3AX9 - chains A and B; structure by X-ray diffraction, 2.30 A resolution.

[Chain A (and B)]
Molecule: Xanthine dehydrogenase/oxidase
From: Bos taurus
Notes: EC 1.17.1.4, 1.17.3.2; chain B of this document is another copy of the same molecule, construct and numbering; everything in this record applies to it too
UniProtKB: P80457 (XDH_BOVIN); residues 1-1332 here = UniProt positions 1-1332
Chain sequence (1332 residues; row label = number of the first residue in the row):
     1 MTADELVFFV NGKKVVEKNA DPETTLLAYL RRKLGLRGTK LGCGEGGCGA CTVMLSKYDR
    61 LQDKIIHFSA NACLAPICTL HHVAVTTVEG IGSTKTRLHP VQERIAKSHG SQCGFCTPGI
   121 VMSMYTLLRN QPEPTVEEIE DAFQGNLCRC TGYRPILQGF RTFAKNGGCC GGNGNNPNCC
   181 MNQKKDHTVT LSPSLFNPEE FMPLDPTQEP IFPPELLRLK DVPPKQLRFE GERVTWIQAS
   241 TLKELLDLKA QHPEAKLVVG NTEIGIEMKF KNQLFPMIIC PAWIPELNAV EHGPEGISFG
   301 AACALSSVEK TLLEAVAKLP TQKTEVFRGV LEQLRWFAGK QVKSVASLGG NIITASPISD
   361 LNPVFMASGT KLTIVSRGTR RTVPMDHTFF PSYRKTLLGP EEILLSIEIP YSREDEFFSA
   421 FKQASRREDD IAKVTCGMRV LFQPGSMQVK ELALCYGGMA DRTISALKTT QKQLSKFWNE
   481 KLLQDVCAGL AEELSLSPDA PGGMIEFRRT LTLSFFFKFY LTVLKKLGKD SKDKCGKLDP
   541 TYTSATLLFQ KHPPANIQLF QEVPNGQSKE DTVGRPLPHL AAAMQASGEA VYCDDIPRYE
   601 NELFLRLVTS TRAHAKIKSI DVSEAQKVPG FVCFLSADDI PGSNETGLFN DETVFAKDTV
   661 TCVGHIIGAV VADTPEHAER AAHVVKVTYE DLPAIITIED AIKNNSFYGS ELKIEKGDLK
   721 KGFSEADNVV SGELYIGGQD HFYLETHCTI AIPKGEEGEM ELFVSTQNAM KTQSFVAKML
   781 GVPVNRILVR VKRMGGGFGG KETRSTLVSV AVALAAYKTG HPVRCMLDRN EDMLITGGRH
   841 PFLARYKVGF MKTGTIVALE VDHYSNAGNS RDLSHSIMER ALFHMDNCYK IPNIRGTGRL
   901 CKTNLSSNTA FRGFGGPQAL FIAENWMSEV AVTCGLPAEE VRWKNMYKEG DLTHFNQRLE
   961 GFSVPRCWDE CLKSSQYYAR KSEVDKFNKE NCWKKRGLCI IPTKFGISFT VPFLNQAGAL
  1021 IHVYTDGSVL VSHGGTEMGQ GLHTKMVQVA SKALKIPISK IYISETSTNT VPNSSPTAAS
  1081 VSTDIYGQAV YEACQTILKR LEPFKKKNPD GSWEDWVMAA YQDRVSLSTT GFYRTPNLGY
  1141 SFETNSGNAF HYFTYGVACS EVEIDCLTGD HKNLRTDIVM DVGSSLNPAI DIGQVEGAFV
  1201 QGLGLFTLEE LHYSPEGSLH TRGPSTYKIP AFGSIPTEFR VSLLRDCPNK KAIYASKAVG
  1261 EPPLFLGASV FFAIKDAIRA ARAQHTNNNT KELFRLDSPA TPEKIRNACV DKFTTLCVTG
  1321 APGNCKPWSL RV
Not modelled in the structure: 1, 166-223, 529-570, 1327-1332 (chain B: 1, 166-223, 529-570, 1320-1332)
Construct notes: conflict H552 (Asp in P80457)
Ion coordination: 2Fe-2S cluster Fe site 1: C43, C48, C51, C73; 2Fe-2S cluster Fe site 2: C113, C116, C148, C150; Ca2+: A867, S870, R871, S874, S907, N908
Residues lining bound ligands:
  - bicarbonate ion (BCT): R839, H840, I877, T909, A910, F911, F914, G915, Q918
  - FAD (flavin-adenine dinucleotide): E45, G46, G47, L74, K256, L257, V258, V259, G260, N261, T262, E263, I264, L287, A301, L305, F337, A338, V342, V345, A346, S347, G349, G350, N351, I353, T354, I358, S359, D360, L361, I403, L404, K422, K433
  - 2Fe-2S cluster (FES), molecule 1: K40, L41, G42, C43, G44, G46, G47, C48, G49, C51, N71, C73
  - 2Fe-2S cluster (FES), molecule 2: S111, Q112, C113, G114, F115, C116, C148, R149, C150, T151, L744
  - 2-hydroxybenzoic acid (SAL): E802, L873, S876, R880, F914, S1008, F1009, T1010, V1011, L1014, A1078, A1079
  - XAX ({[(5aR,8R,9aR)-2-amino-4-oxo-6,7-di(sulfanyl-kappaS)-3,5,5a,8,9a,10-hexahydro-4H-pyrano[3,2-g]pteridin-8-yl]methyl dihydrogenato(2-) phosphate}(hydroxy)oxo(thioxo)molybdenum): Q112, C113, C150, Q767, G796, G797, F798, G799, E802, A910, F911, R912, G913, F914, M1038, G1039, Q1040, L1042, T1077, A1078, A1079, S1080, V1081, S1082, T1083, Q1194, G1260, E1261
From the paper describing this entry:
  - binding site for flavin-adenine dinucleotide: D360
  - contacts within the chain: E263-R394 (hydrogen bond)
  - conformationally variable residues (loop rearrangement, side-chain flip): E263, Q423 to K433

[How chain A and chain B interact]
Residue-residue contacts (124):
  K95(A) - G755(B)
  M584(A) - E756(B)
  M584(A) - E757(B)
  E589(A) - G755(B)
  E589(A) - E756(B)
  A590(A) - E756(B)
  V591(A) - K754(B)
  V591(A) - E756(B)  hydrogen bond (backbone-side chain)
  P597(A) - Y599(B)
  R598(A) - Y599(B)
  R598(A) - E600(B)  salt bridge
  Y599(A) - P597(B)
  Y599(A) - R598(B)
  Y599(A) - Y599(B)  hydrogen bond
  Y599(A) - E600(B)
  E600(A) - R37(B)  salt bridge
  E600(A) - R598(B)  salt bridge
  E600(A) - Y599(B)
  E600(A) - E600(B)
  K754(A) - V591(B)
  K754(A) - R790(B)
  G755(A) - K95(B)  hydrogen bond (backbone-side chain)
  E756(A) - M584(B)
  E756(A) - E589(B)
  E756(A) - A590(B)
  E756(A) - V591(B)  hydrogen bond (side chain-backbone)
  E756(A) - K792(B)  salt bridge
  E756(A) - R793(B)  salt bridge
  E757(A) - M584(B)
  E757(A) - Y1062(B)
  E759(A) - K792(B)  salt bridge
  E759(A) - Y1062(B)  hydrogen bond
  E759(A) - S1064(B)  hydrogen bond
  E761(A) - R790(B)  salt bridge
  M770(A) - T1025(B)
  M770(A) - Y1121(B)
  Q773(A) - Y1024(B)
  P783(A) - D1026(B)
  P783(A) - S1028(B)
  V784(A) - Y1024(B)  hydrophobic
  V784(A) - D1026(B)  hydrogen bond (backbone-side chain)
  V784(A) - S1028(B)  hydrogen bond (backbone-side chain)
  N785(A) - S1028(B)  hydrogen bond (backbone-side chain)
  N785(A) - V1029(B)  hydrogen bond (side chain-backbone)
  N785(A) - L1030(B)
  N785(A) - K1060(B)
  N785(A) - I1061(B)
  N785(A) - Y1062(B)
  R786(A) - Y1062(B)
  R790(A) - E761(B)  salt bridge
  R790(A) - R790(B)
  K792(A) - E756(B)
  K792(A) - E759(B)  salt bridge
  R793(A) - E756(B)  salt bridge
  P1012(A) - R1124(B)  hydrogen bond (backbone-side chain)
  F1013(A) - Y1121(B)
  F1013(A) - Q1122(B)
  F1013(A) - R1124(B)
  L1014(A) - Y1121(B)
  N1015(A) - R1124(B)  hydrogen bond (backbone-side chain)
  Q1016(A) - Y1121(B)
  Q1016(A) - R1124(B)
  H1022(A) - N1069(B)  hydrogen bond (side chain-backbone)
  H1022(A) - T1070(B)
  H1022(A) - P1072(B)
  V1023(A) - N1073(B)  hydrogen bond (backbone-side chain)
  Y1024(A) - Q773(B)
  Y1024(A) - V784(B)  hydrophobic
  Y1024(A) - T1068(B)  hydrogen bond (side chain-backbone)
  Y1024(A) - N1069(B)
  Y1024(A) - P1072(B)  hydrophobic
  Y1024(A) - N1073(B)
  T1025(A) - N1073(B)
  D1026(A) - P783(B)
  D1026(A) - V784(B)  hydrogen bond (side chain-backbone)
  S1028(A) - P783(B)
  S1028(A) - V784(B)
  S1028(A) - N785(B)  hydrogen bond (side chain-backbone)
  V1029(A) - N785(B)  hydrogen bond (backbone-side chain)
  L1030(A) - N785(B)
  K1060(A) - N785(B)  hydrogen bond (backbone-side chain)
  I1061(A) - N785(B)
  Y1062(A) - E757(B)
  Y1062(A) - E759(B)  hydrogen bond
  Y1062(A) - N785(B)
  Y1062(A) - R786(B)
  S1064(A) - E759(B)  hydrogen bond
  T1068(A) - Y1024(B)  hydrogen bond (backbone-side chain)
  N1069(A) - H1022(B)  hydrogen bond (backbone-side chain)
  N1069(A) - Y1024(B)
  N1069(A) - L1030(B)
  N1069(A) - T1070(B)
  T1070(A) - H1022(B)
  T1070(A) - N1069(B)
  P1072(A) - H1022(B)
  P1072(A) - Y1024(B)  hydrophobic
  P1072(A) - S1128(B)
  N1073(A) - V1023(B)  hydrogen bond (side chain-backbone)
  N1073(A) - Y1024(B)
  N1073(A) - T1025(B)
  N1073(A) - Y1121(B)
  N1073(A) - L1127(B)
  Y1121(A) - F1013(B)
  Y1121(A) - L1014(B)
  Y1121(A) - Q1016(B)
  Y1121(A) - N1073(B)
  Q1122(A) - F1013(B)
  D1123(A) - R1134(B)  salt bridge
  R1124(A) - P1012(B)  hydrogen bond (side chain-backbone)
  R1124(A) - F1013(B)
  R1124(A) - N1015(B)  hydrogen bond (side chain-backbone)
  R1124(A) - Q1016(B)
  R1124(A) - F1132(B)
  R1124(A) - R1134(B)  hydrogen bond (backbone-side chain)
  R1124(A) - T1135(B)  hydrogen bond (side chain-backbone)
  V1125(A) - R1134(B)
  S1126(A) - F1132(B)
  L1127(A) - N1073(B)
  S1128(A) - P1072(B)
  F1132(A) - R1124(B)
  F1132(A) - S1126(B)
  R1134(A) - D1123(B)  hydrogen bond (side chain-backbone)
  R1134(A) - R1124(B)  hydrogen bond (side chain-backbone)
  T1135(A) - R1124(B)  hydrogen bond (backbone-side chain)
Other interface residues (no listed pair), chain A (65 interface residues in all): R32, R37, N601, L788, L1020, S1059, T1129, T1130
Other interface residues (no listed pair), chain B (64 interface residues in all): R32, N601, M770, L788, L1020, V1125, T1129, T1130

[In short]
65 residues of chain A face 64 of chain B across their interface; the contacts include 31 hydrogen bonds and
11 salt bridges. Among the polar pairs are R598(A)-E600(B), E600(A)-R37(B) and E756(A)-K792(B). From the
paper: a binding site for flavin-adenine dinucleotide at D360(A); conformational variability at E263(A) and
Q423(A).
Chain A and chain B are both Xanthine dehydrogenase/oxidase (Bos taurus); the structure, Bovine xanthine
oxidase, protease cleaved form, was determined by X-ray diffraction (same publication as 3UNA, 3UNC, 3UNI and
3AX7).
